Entry 1N34 (X-ray diffraction, 3.80 A resolution); this record covers chains A and H of the 22 polymer chains in the assembly.

[Chain A]
Molecule: 16S ribosomal RNA
Organism: Thermus thermophilus
Sequence (1522 nucleotides; numbered 0 to 1544 plus 19 insertion-coded residues; 42 numbers in that range are skipped by the numbering (no residue carries them; nothing is unmodelled there); the number before each row is that of its first residue; a row labelled like 190A-190L holds insertion residues (190A, then the next letters in order); numbering starts at 0):
     0 UUUGUUGGAG AGUUUGAUCC UGGCUCAGGG UGAACGCUGG CGGCGUGCCU AAGACAUGCA
    60 AGUCGUGCGG G
    73 CCGCGGGGUU UU
    88 ACUCCG
    95 UGGUC
   101 AGCGGCGGAC GGGUGAGUAA CGCGUGGGU
  129A G
   130 ACCUACCCGG AAGAGGGGGA CAACCCGGGG AAACUCGGGC UAAUCCCCCA UGUGGACCCG
   190 C
190A-190L CCCUUGGGGUGU
   191 GUCCAAAGGG CUUU
   216 GCCCGCUUCC GGAUGGGCCC GCGUCCCAUC AGCUAGUUGG UGGGGUAAUG GCCCACCAAG
   276 GCGACGACGG GUAGCCGGUC UGAGAGGAUG GCCGGCCACA GGGGCACUGA GACACGGGCC
   336 CCACUCCUAC GGGAGGCAGC AGUUAGGAAU CUUCCGCAAU GGGCGCAAGC CUGACGGAGC
   396 GACGCCGCUU GGAGGAAGAA GCCCUUCGGG GUGUAAACUC CUGAA
   442 CCCGGGACGA AACCCCCGAC GA
   474 GGGGACUGAC GGUACCGGG
   494 GUAAUAGCGC CGGCCAACUC CGUGCCAGCA GCCGCGGUAA UACGGAGGGC GCGAGCGUUA
   554 CCCGGAUUCA CUGGGCGUAA AGGGCGUGUA GGCGGCCUGG GGCGUCCCAU GUGAAAGACC
   614 ACGGCUCAAC CGUGGGGGAG CGUGGGAUAC GCUCAGGCUA GACGGUGGGA GAGGGUGGUG
   674 GAAUUCCCGG AGUAGCGGUG AAAUGCGCAG AUACCGGGAG GAACGCCGAU GGCGAAGGCA
   734 GCCACCUGGU CCACCCGUGA CGCUGAGGCG CGAAAGCGUG GGGAGCAAAC CGGAUUAGAU
   794 ACCCGGGUAG UCCACGCCCU AAACGAUGCG CGCUAGGUCU CUGGGUCU
   848 CCUGGGGGCC GAAGCUAACG CGUUAAGCGC GCCGCCUGGG GAGUACGGCC GCAAGGCUGA
   908 AACUCAAAGG AAUUGACGGG GGCCCGCACA AGCGGUGGAG CAUGUGGUUU AAUUCGAAGC
   968 AACGCGAAGA ACCUUACCAG GCCUUGACAU GCUAGG
 1003A G
  1004 AACCCGGGUG AAAGCCUGGG GUGCCCC
1030A-1030D GCGA
  1031 GGGGAGCCCU AGCACAGGUG CUGCAUGGCC GUCGUCAGCU CGUGCCGUGA GGUGUUGGGU
  1091 UAAGUCCCGC AACGAGCGCA ACCCCCGCCG UUAGUUGCCA GCGGUUCGGC CGGGCACUCU
  1151 AACGGGACUG CCCGCGAAA
  1171 GCGGGAGGAA GGAGGGGACG ACGUCUGGUC AGCAUGGCCC UUACGGCCUG GGCGACACAC
  1231 GUGCUACAAU GCCCACUACA AAGCGAUGCC ACCCGGCAAC GGGGAGCUAA UCGCAAAAAG
  1291 GUGGGCCCAG UUCGGAUUGG GGUCUGCAAC CCGACCCCAU GAAGCCGGAA UCGCUAGUAA
  1351 UCGCGGAUCA G
 1361A C
  1362 CAUGCCGCGG UGAAUACGUU CCCGGGCCUU GUACACACCG CCCGUCACGC CAUGGGAGCG
  1422 GGCUCUACCC GAAGUCGCCG GG
  1446 AGCCUACGGG
  1459 CAGGCGCCGA GGGUAGGGCC CGUGACUGGG GCGAAGUCGU AACAAGGUAG CUGUACCGGA
  1519 AGGUGCGGCU GGAUCACCUC CUUUCU
Unresolved in the structure: 0-4, 1535-1538
What the authors report for this chain:
  - conformationally variable residues (order/disorder transition): G530, C1054, A1492, A1493

[Chain H]
Molecule: 30S ribosomal protein S8
Organism: Thermus thermophilus
UniProtKB: Q5SHQ2 (RS8_THET8); residues 1-138 here = UniProt positions 1-138
Chain sequence (138 residues; row label = number of the first residue in the row):
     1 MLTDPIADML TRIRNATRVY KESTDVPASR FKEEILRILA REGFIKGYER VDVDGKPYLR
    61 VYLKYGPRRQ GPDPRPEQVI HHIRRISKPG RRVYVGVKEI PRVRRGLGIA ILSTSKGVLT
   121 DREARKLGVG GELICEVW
Differences from the reference sequence: conflict Asp25 (Glu in Q5SHQ2), Arg37 (Lys in Q5SHQ2), Asp52 (Glu in Q5SHQ2), Val61 (Ile in Q5SHQ2), Tyr62 (His in Q5SHQ2), His81 (Lys in Q5SHQ2), Lys88 (Arg in Q5SHQ2), Ser115 (Pro in Q5SHQ2)

[How chain A and chain H interact]
Residue-residue contacts (70; chain A residue first):
  C564(A) - Arg91(H)  hydrogen bond to the sugar
  C586(A) - Pro89(H)  phosphate contact
  C586(A) - Gly90(H)  sugar contact
  G587(A) - Met1(H)  hydrogen bond to the sugar
  G587(A) - Pro89(H)  phosphate contact
  G587(A) - Arg92(H)  salt bridge to the phosphate
  G588(A) - Pro5(H)  phosphate contact
  C589(A) - Pro5(H)  phosphate contact
  C589(A) - Ala28(H)  sugar contact
  C589(A) - Ser29(H)  phosphate contact
  C589(A) - Lys32(H)  salt bridge to the phosphate
  C590(A) - Ser29(H)  phosphate contact
  C590(A) - Arg30(H)  hydrogen bond to the phosphate
  U591(A) - Arg30(H)  salt bridge to the phosphate
  G597(A) - Tyr94(H)  hydrogen bond to the base
  U598(A) - Tyr94(H)  sugar contact
  C599(A) - Tyr94(H)  phosphate contact
  C599(A) - Val95(H)  sugar contact
  C599(A) - Val129(H)  sugar contact
  C599(A) - Gly130(H)  hydrogen bond to the sugar
  C600(A) - Gly96(H)  phosphate contact
  C600(A) - Val97(H)  hydrogen bond to the phosphate
  C600(A) - Gly130(H)  sugar contact
  G631(A) - Lys98(H)  salt bridge to the phosphate
  A640(A) - Ser115(H)  hydrogen bond to the sugar
  U641(A) - Ser115(H)  sugar contact
  A642(A) - Ser113(H)  hydrogen bond to the base
  A642(A) - Thr114(H)  base contact
  A642(A) - Ser115(H)  base contact
  C643(A) - Phe31(H)  sugar contact
  C643(A) - Arg92(H)  sugar contact
  C643(A) - Tyr94(H)  base contact
  C643(A) - Ser113(H)  sugar contact
  C643(A) - Glu132(H)  hydrogen bond to the sugar
  G644(A) - Arg92(H)  sugar contact
  G644(A) - Tyr94(H)  sugar contact
  U652(A) - Lys56(H)  phosphate contact
  A653(A) - Lys56(H)  salt bridge to the phosphate
  A653(A) - Pro57(H)  base contact
  G654(A) - Met1(H)  sugar contact
  A753(A) - Met1(H)  base contact
  G755(A) - Met1(H)  sugar contact
  C824(A) - Met1(H)  sugar contact
  G825(A) - Asp8(H)  hydrogen bond to the sugar
  G825(A) - Thr11(H)  base contact
  G825(A) - Arg12(H)  hydrogen bond to the sugar
  G825(A) - Asn15(H)  base contact
  C826(A) - Arg12(H)  salt bridge to the phosphate
  C826(A) - Asn15(H)  hydrogen bond to the base
  U827(A) - Asn15(H)  sugar contact
  U827(A) - Val19(H)  sugar contact
  A828(A) - Lys21(H)  phosphate contact
  A859(A) - Val19(H)  base contact
  A860(A) - Arg75(H)  phosphate contact
  G861(A) - Arg75(H)  salt bridge to the phosphate
  G874(A) - Asn15(H)  base contact
  C875(A) - Thr11(H)  base contact
  C875(A) - Arg14(H)  hydrogen bond to the sugar
  C875(A) - Asn15(H)  hydrogen bond to the base
  G876(A) - Ala7(H)  sugar contact
  G876(A) - Thr11(H)  hydrogen bond to the sugar
  G876(A) - Arg14(H)  salt bridge to the phosphate
  C877(A) - Thr3(H)  base contact
  C877(A) - Ala7(H)  sugar contact
  C877(A) - Lys88(H)  phosphate contact
  C877(A) - Pro89(H)  sugar contact
  G878(A) - Thr3(H)  hydrogen bond to the sugar
  G878(A) - Lys88(H)  phosphate contact
  G878(A) - Pro89(H)  phosphate contact
  G878(A) - Gly90(H)  phosphate contact
Interface residues without a listed pair, chain A (37 interface residues in all): G823, C879
Interface residues without a listed pair, chain H (41 interface residues in all): Leu2, Asp4, Arg18, Val118, Gly128, Gly131

[In short]
37 residues of chain A face 41 of chain H across their interface; the contacts include 16 hydrogen bonds and 8
salt bridges. Among the polar pairs are G597(A)-Tyr94(H), A642(A)-Ser113(H) and C826(A)-Asn15(H). From the
paper: conformational variability at G530(A), C1054(A) and A1492(A) among others.
Chain A is 16S ribosomal RNA and chain H is 30S ribosomal protein S8, both from Thermus thermophilus; the
structure, Structure of the Thermus thermophilus 30S ribosomal subunit in the presence of codon and
crystallographically disordered ..., was determined by X-ray diffraction (same publication as 1N32, 1N33 and
1N36).
